PDB entry 4WVF | X-ray diffraction, 1.80 A resolution | chains A and B of the 3 polymer chains in the assembly

== Chain A ==
Molecule: GTP-binding nuclear protein Ran
From: Homo sapiens
UniProt: P62826 (RAN_HUMAN); residue numbers follow UniProt; this construct covers 1-216
Chain sequence (216 residues; row label = number of the first residue in the row):
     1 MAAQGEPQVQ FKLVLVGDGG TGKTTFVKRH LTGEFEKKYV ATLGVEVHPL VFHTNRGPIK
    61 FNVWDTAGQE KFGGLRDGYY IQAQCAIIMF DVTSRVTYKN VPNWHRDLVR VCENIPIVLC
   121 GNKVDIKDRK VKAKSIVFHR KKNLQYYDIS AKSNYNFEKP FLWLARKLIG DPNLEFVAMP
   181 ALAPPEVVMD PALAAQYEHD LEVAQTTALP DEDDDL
Not modelled in the structure: 1-7
Metal / ion sites: Mg2+: T24, T42 (together with GMP-PNP)
Ligand contacts: GMP-PNP (GNP; phosphoaminophosphonic acid-guanylate ester): G17, D18, G19, G20, T21, G22, K23, T24, T25, F35, E36, K37, K38, Y39, V40, A41, T42, T66, A67, G68, Q69, N122, K123, D125, I126, S150, A151, K152
Curated features (UniProtKB/Swiss-Prot):
  - region: K37 to V45 (Switch-I), G68 to Q84 (Switch-II), D211 to L216 (Interaction with RANBP1)
  - binding site (GTP): D18 to T25, E36 to T42, G68, N122 to D125, S150 to K152
  - site: Q69 (Essential for GTP hydrolysis)
  - modified residue: A2 (N-acetylalanine), T24 (Phosphothreonine), K37 (N6-acetyllysine), K60 (N6-acetyllysine), K71 (N6-acetyllysine), K99 (N6-acetyllysine), K134 (N6-acetyllysine), K159 (N6-acetyllysine)
  - cross-link (Glycyl lysine isopeptide (Lys-Gly)): K71 (interchain with G-Cter in SUMO2), K152 (interchain with G-Cter in SUMO2)
  - mutagenesis: G19 (G19V: Blocks DNA replication; when associated with L-69), T24 (T24L: Has low binding affinity for GTP and GDP. Almost completely abolishes interaction with BIRC5; T24N: Has low binding affinity for GTP and GDP. Decreases nuclear import of proteins and RNA ...), T25 (T25A: Minor effect on the interaction with the alpha phosphate group of bound GTP), K37 (K37Q: Mimics acetylation; enhances the nuclear export of RELA/p65; K37R: Decreased acetylation), Y39 (Y39A: Abolishes steric hindrance that traps the essential Q-69 in an unreactive position, and causes slow GTP hydrolysis in wild-type ...), Q69 (Q69L: Strongly decreased GTPase activity. Probably locked in the GTP-bound form. Loss of interaction with NUTF2. Decreases nuclear location and leads to cytoplasmic location during interphase ...), E70 (E70A: Strongly decreases the relase of bound GDP), R76 (R76E: Probable loss of interaction with NUTF2. Loss of transport to the nucleus), K134 (K134Q: Loss of normal mitotic chromosome segregation and defective mitotic spindle orientation; K134R: Loss of normal mitotic chromosome segregation and formation of sister chromatid bridges), D211 to L216 (No effect on GTPase activity. Abolishes interaction with RANBP1)

== Chain B ==
Molecule: Ran-specific GTPase-activating protein 1
From: Saccharomyces cerevisiae
UniProt: P41920 (YRB1_YEAST); residues 62-201 here = UniProt positions 62-201
Chain sequence (140 residues; each row starts with the number of its first residue):
    62 DIHFEPVVHL EKVDVKTMEE DEEVLYKVRA KLFRFDADAK EWKERGTGDC KFLKNKKTNK
   122 VRILMRRDKT LKICANHIIA PEYTLKPNVG SDRSWVYACT ADIAEGEAEA FTFAIRFGSK
   182 ENADKFKEEF EKAQEINKKA
Not modelled in the structure: 62, 70-77, 201

== Chain A / chain B interface ==
Residue-residue contacts (94; chain A residue first):
  R29(A) - E105(B)  salt bridge
  T32(A) - E105(B)
  T32(A) - R106(B)
  T32(A) - R128(B)  hydrogen bond (backbone-side chain)
  G33(A) - E105(B)
  G33(A) - R106(B)
  G33(A) - R128(B)
  E34(A) - R95(B)  salt bridge
  E34(A) - K104(B)  salt bridge
  E34(A) - E105(B)  hydrogen bond (backbone-backbone)
  L50(A) - K133(B)
  V51(A) - K133(B)  hydrogen bond (backbone-side chain)
  F52(A) - K133(B)
  F157(A) - D129(B)
  F157(A) - T131(B)
  E158(A) - K130(B)
  F176(A) - K130(B)
  A178(A) - R127(B)
  A178(A) - L132(B)
  M179(A) - T78(B)
  M179(A) - R127(B)  hydrogen bond (backbone-side chain)
  M179(A) - K133(B)
  M179(A) - I134(B)
  P180(A) - T78(B)
  P180(A) - M79(B)  hydrophobic
  P180(A) - I134(B)
  A181(A) - T78(B)  hydrogen bond (backbone-backbone)
  A181(A) - M79(B)
  A181(A) - R123(B)  hydrogen bond (backbone-side chain)
  A181(A) - L125(B)  hydrophobic
  A181(A) - R127(B)
  A181(A) - I134(B)  hydrophobic
  L182(A) - M79(B)  hydrophobic
  L182(A) - R123(B)  hydrogen bond (backbone-side chain)
  L182(A) - N137(B)  hydrogen bond (backbone-side chain)
  L182(A) - I164(B)
  A183(A) - I164(B)
  P184(A) - R123(B)
  P184(A) - N137(B)
  P184(A) - H138(B)
  P184(A) - I139(B)
  P184(A) - I164(B)  hydrophobic
  P185(A) - I139(B)
  P185(A) - A162(B)  hydrophobic
  P185(A) - I164(B)
  E186(A) - K121(B)  salt bridge
  E186(A) - I139(B)
  V187(A) - T161(B)
  V187(A) - A162(B)  hydrophobic
  V188(A) - E143(B)
  Y197(A) - A159(B)  hydrophobic
  L201(A) - V157(B)  hydrophobic
  V203(A) - F96(B)  hydrophobic
  V203(A) - K101(B)
  A204(A) - F96(B)  hydrophobic
  A204(A) - W103(B)  hydrogen bond (backbone-side chain)
  A204(A) - N149(B)  hydrogen bond (backbone-side chain)
  A204(A) - T173(B)
  Q205(A) - K147(B)
  Q205(A) - P148(B)
  Q205(A) - N149(B)  hydrogen bond (backbone-side chain)
  Q205(A) - V150(B)  hydrogen bond (backbone-backbone)
  Q205(A) - V157(B)
  T206(A) - V150(B)
  T207(A) - F96(B)
  T207(A) - K101(B)
  T207(A) - W103(B)  hydrogen bond (backbone-side chain)
  T207(A) - N149(B)  hydrogen bond (backbone-side chain)
  A208(A) - W103(B)
  A208(A) - N149(B)
  A208(A) - V150(B)
  L209(A) - W103(B)  hydrophobic
  L209(A) - N149(B)  hydrogen bond (backbone-side chain)
  L209(A) - S155(B)
  L209(A) - A175(B)  hydrophobic
  L209(A) - R177(B)
  P210(A) - F94(B)  hydrophobic
  P210(A) - W103(B)
  P210(A) - R177(B)  hydrogen bond (backbone-side chain)
  D211(A) - R177(B)  hydrogen bond (backbone-side chain)
  E212(A) - G151(B)
  E212(A) - S152(B)  hydrogen bond
  E212(A) - R154(B)  salt bridge
  E212(A) - R177(B)  salt bridge
  D214(A) - R154(B)  hydrogen bond (backbone-side chain)
  D215(A) - R154(B)  hydrogen bond (backbone-side chain)
  D215(A) - G179(B)
  L216(A) - R90(B)
  L216(A) - K92(B)  hydrogen bond (backbone-side chain)
  L216(A) - T108(B)
  L216(A) - R154(B)
  L216(A) - R177(B)  hydrogen bond (backbone-side chain)
  L216(A) - F178(B)
  L216(A) - G179(B)
Interface residues without a listed pair, chain A (41 interface residues in all): H30, K38, V177, M189, D213
Interface residues without a listed pair, chain B (51 interface residues in all): A91, E102, D153, Y158, A169

== Summary ==
41 residues of chain A face 51 of chain B across their interface, with 22 hydrogen bonds and 6 salt bridges.
Polar pairs include R29(A)-E105(B), E34(A)-R95(B) and E34(A)-K104(B). Bound to chain A: GMP-PNP. UniProt lists
23 GTP-binding residues and 15 mutagenesis sites on chain A.
Chain A is GTP-binding nuclear protein Ran (Homo sapiens) and chain B is Ran-specific GTPase-activating
protein 1 (Saccharomyces cerevisiae); the structure, Crystal structure of KPT276 in complex with
CRM1-Ran-RanBP1, was determined by X-ray diffraction.
